6RUD - chains A and B of the 4 polymer chains in the assembly; structure by X-ray diffraction, 1.70 A resolution.

Chain A (and B):
Name: L-asparaginase
Source organism: Wolinella succinogenes
Notes: EC 3.5.1.1; chain B of this document is another copy of the same molecule, construct and numbering; everything in this record applies to it too
Reference sequence: P50286 (ASPG_WOLSU); residues 3-330 here = UniProt positions 3-330
Amino-acid sequence (328 residues; row label = number of the first residue in the row):
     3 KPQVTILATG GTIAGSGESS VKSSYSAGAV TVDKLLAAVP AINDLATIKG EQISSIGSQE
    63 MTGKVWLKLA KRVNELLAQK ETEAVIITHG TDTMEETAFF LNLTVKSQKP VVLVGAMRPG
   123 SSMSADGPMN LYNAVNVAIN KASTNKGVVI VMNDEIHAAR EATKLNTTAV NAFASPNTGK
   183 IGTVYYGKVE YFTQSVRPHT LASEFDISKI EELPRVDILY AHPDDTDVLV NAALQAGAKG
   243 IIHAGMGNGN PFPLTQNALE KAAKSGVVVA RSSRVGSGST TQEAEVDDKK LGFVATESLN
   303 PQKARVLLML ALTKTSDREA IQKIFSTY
Not modelled in the structure: 18-27 (chain B: 21-27)
Construct notes: conflict Pro-121 (Ser in P50286)
Curated features (UniProtKB/Swiss-Prot):
  - active site: Thr-14 (O-isoaspartyl threonine intermediate)
  - binding site (substrate): Thr-93, Asp-94

Interface between chain A and chain B:
Pairs across the interface (109; chain A residue first):
  Gln-61(A) / Met-248(B)
  Gln-61(A) / Asn-252(B)
  Gln-61(A) / Pro-253(B)
  Gln-61(A) / Phe-254(B)
  Gln-61(A) / Glu-287(B)  hydrogen bond
  Glu-62(A) / Phe-254(B)
  Met-63(A) / Pro-225(B)
  Met-63(A) / Asp-226(B)  hydrogen bond (backbone-backbone)
  Met-63(A) / Phe-254(B)
  Thr-64(A) / Asp-226(B)
  Thr-64(A) / Phe-254(B)
  Gly-65(A) / Asp-226(B)  hydrogen bond (backbone-side chain)
  Trp-68(A) / Pro-225(B)  hydrophobic
  Asp-94(A) / Met-248(B)
  Asp-94(A) / Gly-249(B)
  Asp-94(A) / Asn-252(B)  hydrogen bond
  Asp-94(A) / Arg-276(B)  hydrogen bond (backbone-side chain)
  Thr-95(A) / Pro-225(B)
  Thr-95(A) / Met-248(B)
  Glu-98(A) / His-224(B)
  Glu-98(A) / Pro-225(B)
  Glu-98(A) / Arg-276(B)  salt bridge
  Lys-166(A) / Gly-249(B)
  Lys-166(A) / Val-277(B)
  Leu-167(A) / Val-277(B)
  Leu-167(A) / Gly-278(B)
  Leu-167(A) / Ser-279(B)  hydrogen bond (backbone-side chain)
  Asn-168(A) / Val-277(B)
  Asn-168(A) / Ser-279(B)  hydrogen bond
  Asn-168(A) / Gly-280(B)
  Thr-169(A) / Gly-249(B)
  Thr-169(A) / Asn-250(B)
  Thr-169(A) / Ser-275(B)
  Thr-169(A) / Val-277(B)
  Thr-169(A) / Ser-279(B)  hydrogen bond (backbone-backbone)
  Thr-169(A) / Gly-280(B)
  Thr-169(A) / Ser-281(B)  hydrogen bond (side chain-backbone)
  Thr-170(A) / Asn-250(B)
  Arg-217(A) / Thr-228(B)  hydrogen bond
  Arg-217(A) / Val-230(B)
  Asp-219(A) / Thr-228(B)
  Ile-220(A) / Tyr-222(B)  hydrophobic
  Ile-220(A) / His-224(B)
  Tyr-222(A) / Ile-220(B)  hydrophobic
  Tyr-222(A) / Tyr-222(B)  hydrophobic
  Tyr-222(A) / Ala-246(B)  hydrophobic
  Tyr-222(A) / Pro-303(B)
  Tyr-222(A) / Gln-304(B)  hydrogen bond
  His-224(A) / Glu-98(B)
  His-224(A) / Ile-220(B)
  His-224(A) / Arg-307(B)  hydrogen bond
  Pro-225(A) / Met-63(B)
  Pro-225(A) / Trp-68(B)  hydrophobic
  Pro-225(A) / Thr-95(B)
  Pro-225(A) / Glu-98(B)
  Pro-225(A) / Arg-307(B)  hydrogen bond (backbone-side chain)
  Asp-226(A) / Met-63(B)  hydrogen bond (backbone-backbone)
  Asp-226(A) / Thr-64(B)
  Asp-226(A) / Gly-65(B)  hydrogen bond (side chain-backbone)
  Asp-226(A) / Arg-307(B)
  Thr-228(A) / Arg-217(B)  hydrogen bond
  Thr-228(A) / Asp-219(B)
  Val-230(A) / Arg-217(B)
  Val-230(A) / Ala-234(B)
  Leu-231(A) / Leu-221(B)  hydrophobic
  Leu-231(A) / Leu-231(B)
  Leu-231(A) / Ala-234(B)  hydrophobic
  Ala-234(A) / Val-230(B)
  Ala-234(A) / Leu-231(B)  hydrophobic
  Ala-234(A) / Ala-234(B)  hydrophobic
  Ala-246(A) / Tyr-222(B)  hydrophobic
  Met-248(A) / Gln-61(B)
  Met-248(A) / Asp-94(B)
  Met-248(A) / Thr-95(B)
  Gly-249(A) / Asp-94(B)
  Gly-249(A) / Lys-166(B)
  Gly-249(A) / Thr-169(B)
  Asn-250(A) / Thr-169(B)
  Asn-250(A) / Thr-170(B)
  Asn-252(A) / Gln-61(B)
  Asn-252(A) / Asp-94(B)  hydrogen bond
  Pro-253(A) / Gln-61(B)
  Phe-254(A) / Gln-61(B)
  Phe-254(A) / Glu-62(B)
  Phe-254(A) / Met-63(B)
  Phe-254(A) / Thr-64(B)
  Pro-255(A) / Glu-62(B)
  Ser-275(A) / Thr-169(B)
  Arg-276(A) / Asp-94(B)  hydrogen bond (side chain-backbone)
  Arg-276(A) / Glu-98(B)  salt bridge
  Arg-276(A) / Gln-304(B)
  Val-277(A) / Lys-166(B)
  Val-277(A) / Leu-167(B)
  Val-277(A) / Asn-168(B)
  Val-277(A) / Thr-169(B)
  Gly-278(A) / Leu-167(B)
  Ser-279(A) / Leu-167(B)  hydrogen bond (side chain-backbone)
  Ser-279(A) / Asn-168(B)  hydrogen bond
  Ser-279(A) / Thr-169(B)  hydrogen bond (backbone-backbone)
  Gly-280(A) / Asn-168(B)
  Gly-280(A) / Thr-169(B)
  Ser-281(A) / Thr-169(B)  hydrogen bond (backbone-side chain)
  Glu-287(A) / Gln-61(B)  hydrogen bond
  Pro-303(A) / Tyr-222(B)
  Gln-304(A) / Tyr-222(B)  hydrogen bond
  Gln-304(A) / Arg-276(B)
  Arg-307(A) / His-224(B)  hydrogen bond
  Arg-307(A) / Pro-225(B)  hydrogen bond (side chain-backbone)
  Arg-307(A) / Asp-226(B)
Interface residues without a listed pair, chain A (51 interface residues in all): Glu-97, Val-218, Leu-221, Ala-235, Ala-238, Thr-282, Thr-283
Interface residues without a listed pair, chain B (51 interface residues in all): Glu-97, Val-218, Ala-235, Ala-238, Pro-255, Thr-282, Thr-283

Overview:
Chain A and chain B each contribute 51 residues to their interface, with 26 hydrogen bonds and 2 salt bridges.
Among the polar pairs are Glu-98(A)/Arg-276(B), Gln-61(A)/Glu-287(B) and Gly-65(A)/Asp-226(B). From UniProt:
active-site residue Thr-14(A) and substrate-binding residues Thr-93(A) and Asp-94(A) on chain A.
Both chains are L-asparaginase (Wolinella succinogenes). Entry 6RUD (Wolinella succinogenes L-asparaginase P1)
was determined by X-ray diffraction, deposited together with 6RUE and 6RUF.
